PDB entry 4V8V | electron microscopy, 20.00 A resolution (very low resolution: no residue pairs are listed; an interface is given only as per-side residue counts) | chains A and E of the 6 polymer chains in the assembly

# Chain A (and E)
Protein: Type-I fatty acid synthase
Source organism: Mycobacterium tuberculosis
Notes: chain E of this document is another copy of the same molecule, construct and numbering; everything in this record applies to it too
Amino-acid sequence (3089 residues; row label = number of the first residue in the row):
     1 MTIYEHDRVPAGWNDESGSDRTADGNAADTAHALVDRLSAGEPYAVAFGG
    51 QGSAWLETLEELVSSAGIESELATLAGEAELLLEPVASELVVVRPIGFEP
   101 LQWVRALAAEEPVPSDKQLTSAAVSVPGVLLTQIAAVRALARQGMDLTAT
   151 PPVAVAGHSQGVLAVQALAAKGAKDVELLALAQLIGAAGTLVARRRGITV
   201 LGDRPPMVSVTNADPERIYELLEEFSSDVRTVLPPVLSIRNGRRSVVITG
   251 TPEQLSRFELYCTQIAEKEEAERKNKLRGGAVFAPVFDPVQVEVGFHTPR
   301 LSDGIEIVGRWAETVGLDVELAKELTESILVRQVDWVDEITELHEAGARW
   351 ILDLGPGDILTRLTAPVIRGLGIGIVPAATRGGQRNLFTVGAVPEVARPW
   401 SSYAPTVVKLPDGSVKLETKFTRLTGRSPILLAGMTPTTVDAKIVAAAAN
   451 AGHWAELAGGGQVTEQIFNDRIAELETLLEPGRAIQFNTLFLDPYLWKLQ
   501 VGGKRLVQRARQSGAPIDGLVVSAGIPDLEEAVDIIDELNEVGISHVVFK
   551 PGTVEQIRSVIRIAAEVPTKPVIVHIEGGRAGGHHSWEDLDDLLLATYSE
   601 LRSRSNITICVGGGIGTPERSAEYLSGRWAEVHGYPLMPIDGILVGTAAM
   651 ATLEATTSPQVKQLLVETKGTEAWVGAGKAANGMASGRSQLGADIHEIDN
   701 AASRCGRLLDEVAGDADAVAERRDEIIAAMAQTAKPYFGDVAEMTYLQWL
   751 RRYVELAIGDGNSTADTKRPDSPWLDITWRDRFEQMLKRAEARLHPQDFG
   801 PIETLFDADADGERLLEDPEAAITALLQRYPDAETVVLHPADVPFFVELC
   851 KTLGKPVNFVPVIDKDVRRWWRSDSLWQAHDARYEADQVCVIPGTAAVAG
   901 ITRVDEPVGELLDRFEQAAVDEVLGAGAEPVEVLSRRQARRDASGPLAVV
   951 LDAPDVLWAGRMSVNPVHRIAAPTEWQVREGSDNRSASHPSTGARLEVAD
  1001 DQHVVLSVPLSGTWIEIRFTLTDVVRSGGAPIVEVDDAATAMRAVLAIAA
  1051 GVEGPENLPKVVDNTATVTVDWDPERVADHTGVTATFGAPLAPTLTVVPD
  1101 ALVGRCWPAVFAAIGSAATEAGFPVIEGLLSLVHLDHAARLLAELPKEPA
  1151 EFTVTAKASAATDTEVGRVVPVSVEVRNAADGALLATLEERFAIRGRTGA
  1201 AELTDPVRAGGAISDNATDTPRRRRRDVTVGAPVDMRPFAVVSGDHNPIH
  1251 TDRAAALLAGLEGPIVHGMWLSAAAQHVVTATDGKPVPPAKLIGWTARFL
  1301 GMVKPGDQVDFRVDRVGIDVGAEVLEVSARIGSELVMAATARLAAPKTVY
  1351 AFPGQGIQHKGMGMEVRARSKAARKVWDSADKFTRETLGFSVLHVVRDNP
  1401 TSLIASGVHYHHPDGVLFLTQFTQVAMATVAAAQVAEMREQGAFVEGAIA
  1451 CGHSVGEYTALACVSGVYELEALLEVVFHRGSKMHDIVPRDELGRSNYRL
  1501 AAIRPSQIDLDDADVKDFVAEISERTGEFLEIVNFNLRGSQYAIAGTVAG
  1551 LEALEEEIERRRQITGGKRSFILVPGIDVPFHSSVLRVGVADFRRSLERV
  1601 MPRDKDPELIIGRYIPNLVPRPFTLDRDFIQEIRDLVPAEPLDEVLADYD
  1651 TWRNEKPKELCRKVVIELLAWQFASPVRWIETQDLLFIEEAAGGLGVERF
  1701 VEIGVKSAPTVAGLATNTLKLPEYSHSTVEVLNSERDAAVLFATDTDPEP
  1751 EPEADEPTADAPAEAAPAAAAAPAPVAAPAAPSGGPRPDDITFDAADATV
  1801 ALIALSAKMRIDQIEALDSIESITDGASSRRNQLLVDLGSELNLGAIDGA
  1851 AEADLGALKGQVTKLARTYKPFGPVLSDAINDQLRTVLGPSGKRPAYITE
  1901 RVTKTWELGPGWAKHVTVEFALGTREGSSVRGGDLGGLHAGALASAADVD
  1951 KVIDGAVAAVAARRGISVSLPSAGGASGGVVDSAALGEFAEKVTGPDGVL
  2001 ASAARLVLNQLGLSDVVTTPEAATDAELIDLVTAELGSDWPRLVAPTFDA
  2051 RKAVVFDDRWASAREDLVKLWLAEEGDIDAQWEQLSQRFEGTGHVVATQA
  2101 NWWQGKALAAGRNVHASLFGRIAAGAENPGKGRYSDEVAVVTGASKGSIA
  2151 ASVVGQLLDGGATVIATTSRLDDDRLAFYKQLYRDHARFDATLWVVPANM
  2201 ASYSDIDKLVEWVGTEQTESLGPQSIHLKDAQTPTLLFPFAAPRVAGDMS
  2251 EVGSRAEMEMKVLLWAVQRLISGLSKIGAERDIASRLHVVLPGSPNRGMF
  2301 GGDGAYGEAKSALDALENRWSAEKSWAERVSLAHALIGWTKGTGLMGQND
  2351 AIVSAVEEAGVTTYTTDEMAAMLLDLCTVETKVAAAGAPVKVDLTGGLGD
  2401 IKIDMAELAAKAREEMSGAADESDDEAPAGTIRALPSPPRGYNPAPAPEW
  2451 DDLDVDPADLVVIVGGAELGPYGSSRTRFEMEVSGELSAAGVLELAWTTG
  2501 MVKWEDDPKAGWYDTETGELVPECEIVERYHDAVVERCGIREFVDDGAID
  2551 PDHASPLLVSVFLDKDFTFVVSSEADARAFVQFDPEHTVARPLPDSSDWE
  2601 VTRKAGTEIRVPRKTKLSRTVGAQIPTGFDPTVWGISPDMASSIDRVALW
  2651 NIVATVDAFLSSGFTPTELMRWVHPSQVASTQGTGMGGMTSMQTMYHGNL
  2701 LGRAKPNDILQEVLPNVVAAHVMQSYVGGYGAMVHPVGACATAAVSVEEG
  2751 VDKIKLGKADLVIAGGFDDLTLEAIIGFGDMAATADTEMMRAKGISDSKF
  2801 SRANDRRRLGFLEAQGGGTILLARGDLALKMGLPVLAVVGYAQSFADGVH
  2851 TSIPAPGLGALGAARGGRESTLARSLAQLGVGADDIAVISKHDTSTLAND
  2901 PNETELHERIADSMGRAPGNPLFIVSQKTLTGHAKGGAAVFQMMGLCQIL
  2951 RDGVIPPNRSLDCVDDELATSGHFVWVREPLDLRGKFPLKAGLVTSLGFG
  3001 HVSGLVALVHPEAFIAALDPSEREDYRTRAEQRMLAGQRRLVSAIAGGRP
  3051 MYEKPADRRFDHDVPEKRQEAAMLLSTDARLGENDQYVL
Unresolved in the structure: 1-30, 1746-1982
Ligand contacts: FMN (flavin mononucleotide): Ala433, Gly434, Met435, Thr436, Pro437, Thr438, Asn488, Leu490, Ser523, Ala524, Lys550, Glu577, Arg580, Ala581, Gly582, Gly583, Gly613, Gly614, Ile615, Leu644, Gly646, Thr647, Met650, Ile892, Gly894, Ala897

# Interface between chain A and chain E
At this resolution (20 A) residue pairs are not listed: 41 residues of chain A and 41 of chain E lie at the interface.

# Overview
The chain A/chain E interface involves 41 residues from each chain. Ligands of chain A: flavin mononucleotide.
Both chains are Type-I fatty acid synthase (Mycobacterium tuberculosis). Entry 4V8V (Structure and
conformational variability of the Mycobacterium tuberculosis fatty acid synthase multienzyme complex) was
determined by electron microscopy together with 4V8W from the same study.
